PDB entry 3LQF | X-ray diffraction, 1.80 A resolution | chains A and C of the 4 polymer chains in the assembly

== Chain A (and C) ==
Molecule: Galactitol dehydrogenase
Source organism: Rhodobacter sphaeroides
Notes: EC 1.1.1.16; chain C of this document is another copy of the same molecule, construct and numbering; everything in this record applies to it too
UniProtKB: C0KTJ6 (C0KTJ6_RHOSH); numbering as in UniProt (aligned over 1-254)
Sequence (254 residues; row label = number of the first residue in the row):
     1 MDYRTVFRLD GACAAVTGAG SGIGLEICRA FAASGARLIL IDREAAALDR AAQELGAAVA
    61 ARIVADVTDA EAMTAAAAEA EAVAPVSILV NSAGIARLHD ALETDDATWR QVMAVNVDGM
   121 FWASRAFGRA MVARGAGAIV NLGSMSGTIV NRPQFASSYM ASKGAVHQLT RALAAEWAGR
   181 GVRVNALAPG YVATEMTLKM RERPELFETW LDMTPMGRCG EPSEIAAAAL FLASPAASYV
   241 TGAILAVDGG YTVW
Bound ions: Mg2+: Trp-254 (shared with 1 residue of chain B)
Residues lining bound ligands:
  - meso-erythritol (MRY): Ala-96, Leu-98, Ser-146, Asn-151, Gln-154, Ala-156, Tyr-159, Met-160, Tyr-191, Met-196, Thr-197, Met-200, Trp-210
  - NAD (nicotinamide-adenine-dinucleotide): Gly-18, Gly-20, Ser-21, Gly-22, Ile-23, Gly-24, Asp-42, Arg-43, Glu-44, Ala-65, Asp-66, Val-67, Ser-92, Ala-93, Gly-94, Ile-95, Val-115, Leu-142, Gly-143, Ser-144, Tyr-159, Lys-163, Pro-189, Gly-190, Tyr-191, Val-192, Thr-194, Glu-195, Met-196, Thr-197
Swiss-Prot annotation at these positions:
  - active site: Tyr-159 (Proton acceptor)
  - binding site (NAD(+)): Ser-21 to Ile-23, Asp-42, Asp-66, Val-67, Tyr-159, Lys-163, Val-192 to Thr-194
  - binding site (Mg(2+)): Trp-254

== Interface between chain A and chain C ==
Pairs across the interface (79):
  Met-1(A) with Ser-223(C)
  Tyr-3(A) with Glu-26(C), hydrogen bond; Ala-30(C), hydrophobic; Ser-223(C); Ala-226(C)
  Arg-4(A) with Arg-8(C); Ala-33(C)
  Phe-7(A) with Phe-7(C), hydrophobic; Ala-227(C); Leu-230(C), hydrophobic
  Arg-8(A) with Arg-4(C)
  Glu-26(A) with Tyr-3(C), hydrogen bond
  Ala-30(A) with Tyr-3(C), hydrophobic
  Ala-33(A) with Arg-4(C), hydrogen bond (backbone-side chain)
  Arg-171(A) with Thr-252(C), hydrogen bond (side chain-backbone); Val-253(C)
  Ala-175(A) with Val-253(C), hydrophobic; Trp-254(C)
  Ala-178(A) with Pro-215(C)
  Arg-183(A) with Met-216(C)
  Tyr-191(A) with Tyr-239(C)
  Thr-214(A) with Tyr-239(C)
  Pro-215(A) with Ala-178(C); Gly-179(C)
  Met-216(A) with Ser-238(C); Tyr-239(C), hydrophobic
  Arg-218(A) with Ser-238(C), hydrogen bond (side chain-backbone); Tyr-239(C), hydrogen bond (backbone-side chain)
  Cys-219(A) with Tyr-239(C)
  Gly-220(A) with Tyr-239(C), hydrogen bond (backbone-side chain)
  Ser-223(A) with Met-1(C); Tyr-3(C)
  Glu-224(A) with Ser-238(C), hydrogen bond; Tyr-239(C), hydrogen bond (side chain-backbone)
  Ala-226(A) with Tyr-3(C)
  Ala-227(A) with Phe-7(C); Ala-236(C)
  Ala-228(A) with Phe-231(C), hydrophobic
  Leu-230(A) with Phe-7(C), hydrophobic
  Phe-231(A) with Ala-228(C), hydrophobic; Phe-231(C), hydrophobic; Leu-245(C), hydrophobic
  Ala-236(A) with Ala-227(C)
  Ser-238(A) with Met-216(C); Arg-218(C); Glu-224(C), hydrogen bond
  Tyr-239(A) with Tyr-191(C); Thr-214(C); Met-216(C), hydrophobic; Arg-218(C), hydrogen bond (side chain-backbone); Cys-219(C); Gly-220(C), hydrogen bond (side chain-backbone); Glu-224(C); Val-247(C); Asp-248(C), hydrogen bond (backbone-backbone); Gly-249(C), hydrogen bond (backbone-backbone)
  Val-240(A) with Ala-246(C); Val-247(C), hydrophobic
  Thr-241(A) with Met-216(C); Gly-249(C); Gly-250(C); Val-253(C)
  Gly-242(A) with Val-253(C)
  Ala-243(A) with Ala-246(C)
  Leu-245(A) with Phe-231(C), hydrophobic
  Ala-246(A) with Val-240(C); Ala-243(C)
  Val-247(A) with Tyr-239(C); Val-240(C), hydrophobic
  Asp-248(A) with Tyr-239(C), hydrogen bond (backbone-backbone)
  Gly-249(A) with Tyr-239(C), hydrogen bond (backbone-backbone); Thr-241(C)
  Gly-250(A) with Thr-241(C)
  Thr-252(A) with Arg-171(C), hydrogen bond (backbone-side chain)
  Val-253(A) with Arg-171(C); Ala-175(C), hydrophobic; Thr-241(C); Gly-242(C)
  Trp-254(A) with Ala-175(C)
Interface residues without a listed pair, chain A (46 interface residues in all): Arg-29, Ser-34, Gly-179, Gly-190
Interface residues without a listed pair, chain C (44 interface residues in all): Arg-29, Ser-34

== In short ==
Chain A and chain C form an interface of 46 and 44 residues respectively, with 17 hydrogen bonds. Among the
polar pairs are Tyr-3(A)/Glu-26(C), Ala-33(A)/Arg-4(C) and Arg-171(A)/Thr-252(C). Bound to chain A: NAD and
meso-erythritol.
Chain A and chain C are both Galactitol dehydrogenase (Rhodobacter sphaeroides); the structure, Crystal
structure of the short-chain dehydrogenase Galactitol-Dehydrogenase (GatDH) of Rhodobacter sphaeroides in
complex with NAD and ..., was determined by X-ray diffraction (same publication as 2WSB and 2WDZ).
